Entry 3AZF (X-ray diffraction, 2.70 A resolution); this record covers chains B and J of the 10 polymer chains in the assembly.

[Chain B]
Protein: Histone H4
Organism: Homo sapiens
UniProtKB: P62805 (H4_HUMAN); residues 0-102 here correspond to UniProt positions 1-103 (UniProt number = residue number + 1)
Chain sequence (106 residues; numbered -3 to 102; the number before each row is that of its first residue; numbers below 1 keep their minus sign (Gly-3 is residue -3)):
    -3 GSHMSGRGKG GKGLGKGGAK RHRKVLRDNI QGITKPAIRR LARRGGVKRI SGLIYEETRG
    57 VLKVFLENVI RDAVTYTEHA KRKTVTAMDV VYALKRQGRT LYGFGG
Disordered / not traced: -3 to 24
Differences from the reference sequence: expression tag (-3 to -1)
UniProt features mapped onto this chain:
  - DNA-binding region: Lys16 to Lys20
  - modified residue: Ser1 (N-acetylserine), Arg3 (Asymmetric dimethylarginine), Lys5 (N6-(2-hydroxyisobutyryl)lysine), Lys8 (N6-(2-hydroxyisobutyryl)lysine), Lys12 (N6-(2-hydroxyisobutyryl)lysine), Lys16 (N6-(2-hydroxyisobutyryl)lysine), Lys20 (N6,N6,N6-trimethyllysine), Lys31 (N6-(2-hydroxyisobutyryl)lysine), Lys44 (N6-(2-hydroxyisobutyryl)lysine), Ser47 (Phosphoserine), Tyr51 (Phosphotyrosine), Lys59 (N6-(2-hydroxyisobutyryl)lysine), Lys77 (N6-(2-hydroxyisobutyryl)lysine), Lys79 (N6-(2-hydroxyisobutyryl)lysine), Thr80 (Phosphothreonine), Tyr88 (Phosphotyrosine), Lys91 (N6-(2-hydroxyisobutyryl)lysine)
  - cross-link (Glycyl lysine isopeptide (Lys-Gly)): Lys12 (interchain with G-Cter in SUMO2), Lys20 (interchain with G-Cter in SUMO2), Lys31 (interchain with G-Cter in SUMO2), Lys59 (interchain with G-Cter in SUMO2), Lys79 (interchain with G-Cter in SUMO2), Lys91 (interchain with G-Cter in SUMO2)

[Chain J]
Molecule: 146-nt DNA strand
Sequence (146 nucleotides; numbered 147 to 292; the number before each row is that of its first residue):
   147 ATCAATATCC ACCTGCAGAT TCTACCAAAA GTGTATTTGG AAACTGCTCC ATCAAAAGGC
   207 ATGTTCAGCT GAATTCAGCT GAACATGCCT TTTGATGGAG CAGTTTCCAA ATACACTTTT
   267 GGTAGAATCT GCAGGTGGAT ATTGAT
Disordered / not traced: 147
Metal / ion sites: Mn2+ site 1 near DG185 (its only coordinating residue here); Mn2+ site 2 near DG217 (its only coordinating residue here); Mn2+ site 3 near DG267 (its only coordinating residue here); Mn2+ site 4 near DG280 (its only coordinating residue here)

[Interface between chain B and chain J]
Residue-residue contacts (12):
  Arg35(B) - DA228(J)  salt bridge to the phosphate
  Arg45(B) - DT226(J)  base contact
  Arg45(B) - DG227(J)  sugar contact
  Arg45(B) - DA228(J)  phosphate contact
  Ile46(B) - DG227(J)  sugar contact
  Ile46(B) - DA228(J)  hydrogen bond to the phosphate
  Ser47(B) - DG227(J)  hydrogen bond to the phosphate
  Gly48(B) - DG227(J)  hydrogen bond to the phosphate
  Arg78(B) - DA248(J)  phosphate contact
  Lys79(B) - DC247(J)  salt bridge to the phosphate
  Lys79(B) - DA248(J)  hydrogen bond to the phosphate
  Thr80(B) - DA248(J)  hydrogen bond to the phosphate
Interface residues without a listed pair, chain B (12 interface residues in all): Arg39, Lys44, Tyr51, Lys77
Interface residues without a listed pair, chain J (7 interface residues in all): DA229, DG249

[In short]
12 residues of chain B face 7 of chain J across their interface; the contacts include 5 hydrogen bonds and 2
salt bridges. Polar pairs include Ile46(B)-DA228(J), Ser47(B)-DG227(J) and Gly48(B)-DG227(J). UniProt lists a
DNA-binding region on chain B.
Here chain B is Histone H4 (Homo sapiens) and chain J is a 146-nt DNA strand. Entry 3AZF (Crystal Structure of
Human Nucleosome Core Particle Containing H3K79Q mutation) was determined by X-ray diffraction (same
publication as 3AYW, 3AZE, 3AZG, 3AZH, 3AZJ, 3AZK and 3 further entries).
